7U46 - chains E and I of the 11 polymer chains in the assembly; structure by electron microscopy, 2.68 A resolution.

== Chain E ==
Name: Histone H3-like centromeric protein A
Organism: Homo sapiens
UniProtKB: P49450 (CENPA_HUMAN); residue numbers follow UniProt; this construct covers 1-140
Amino-acid sequence (140 residues; numbered 1 to 140; the number before each row is that of its first residue):
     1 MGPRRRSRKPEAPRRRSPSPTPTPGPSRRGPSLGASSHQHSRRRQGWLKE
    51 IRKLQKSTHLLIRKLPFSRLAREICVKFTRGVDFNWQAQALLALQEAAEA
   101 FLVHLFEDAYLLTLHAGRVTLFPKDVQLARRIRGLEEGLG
Not modelled in the structure: 1-44, 136-140
UniProt features mapped onto this chain:
  - region: Gln39 to Leu54 (Important for flexibility of DNA ends that protrude from nucleosomes)
  - modified residue: Gly2 (N,N,N-trimethylglycine), Ser7 (Phosphoserine), Ser17 (Phosphoserine), Ser19 (Phosphoserine), Ser27 (Phosphoserine), Ser68 (Phosphoserine)
  - mutagenesis: Ser7 (S7A: Induces a delay at the terminal stage of cytokinesis and chromosome misalignment during mitosis due to a defect in kinetochore attachment to microtubules), Ser17 (S17A: Impaired mitotic chromosome congression and chromosome segregation; when associated with A-19), Ser19 (S19A: Impaired mitotic chromosome congression and chromosome segregation; when associated with A-17), Ser68 (S68A: No effect on interaction with HJURP. Impairs localization at centromeres; S68E/Q: Impairs interaction with HJURP, association with chromatin and localization at centromeres), Arg80 to Gly81 (Impairs retention at centromeres, but not targeting to centromeres), His104 (H104G: Reduces location at centromeres. Abolishes location at centromeres; when associated with C-112), Leu112 (L112C: No effect on location at centromeres. Abolishes location at centromeres; when associated with G-104)

== Chain I ==
Molecule: 147-nt DNA strand
Sequence (147 nucleotides; each row starts with the number of its first residue; numbers below 1 keep their minus sign (DA-73 is residue -73)):
   -73 ATCAATATCCACCTGCAGATACTACCAAAAGTGTATTTGGAAACTGCTCC
   -23 ATCAAAAGGCATGTTCAGCTGGAATCCAGCTGAACATGCCTTTTGATGGA
    27 GCAGTTTCCAAATACACTTTTGGTAGTATCTGCAGGTGGATATTGAT
Not modelled in the structure: -73, 73

== Chain E / chain I interface ==
Contacting residue pairs - 10 pairs, chain E then chain I:
  Arg72(E) - DT-22(I)  salt bridge to the phosphate
  Asn85(E) - DT-22(I)  phosphate contact
  Trp86(E) - DA-23(I)  sugar contact
  Trp86(E) - DT-22(I)  hydrogen bond to the phosphate
  Gln87(E) - DA-23(I)  phosphate contact
  Ala88(E) - DA-23(I)  phosphate contact
  Arg118(E) - DG-3(I)  phosphate contact
  Val119(E) - DG-3(I)  hydrogen bond to the phosphate
  Thr120(E) - DG-3(I)  hydrogen bond to the phosphate
  Phe122(E) - DG-2(I)  phosphate contact
Interface residues without a listed pair, chain E (11 interface residues in all): Arg63, Gly117
Interface residues without a listed pair, chain I (7 interface residues in all): DC-14, DA-13, DT-4

== Summary ==
Chain E and chain I form an interface of 11 and 7 residues respectively, with 3 hydrogen bonds and 1 salt
bridge. Polar pairs include Trp86(E)-DT-22(I), Val119(E)-DG-3(I) and Thr120(E)-DG-3(I). Curated annotation
(UniProt) lists 8 mutagenesis sites on chain E.
Chain E is Histone H3-like centromeric protein A (Homo sapiens) and chain I is a 147-nt DNA strand; the
structure, Cryo-EM structure of CENP-A nucleosome (palindromic alpha satellite DNA) in complex with CENP-N,
was determined by electron microscopy, deposited together with 7U4D and 7U47.
